PDB entry 5BSV | X-ray diffraction, 1.70 A resolution | chain A

Chain A:
Protein: 4-coumarate--CoA ligase 2
Organism: Nicotiana tabacum
Notes: EC 6.2.1.12
Reference sequence: O24146 (4CL2_TOBAC); residue numbers follow UniProt; this construct covers 1-542
Chain sequence (542 residues; row label = number of the first residue in the row):
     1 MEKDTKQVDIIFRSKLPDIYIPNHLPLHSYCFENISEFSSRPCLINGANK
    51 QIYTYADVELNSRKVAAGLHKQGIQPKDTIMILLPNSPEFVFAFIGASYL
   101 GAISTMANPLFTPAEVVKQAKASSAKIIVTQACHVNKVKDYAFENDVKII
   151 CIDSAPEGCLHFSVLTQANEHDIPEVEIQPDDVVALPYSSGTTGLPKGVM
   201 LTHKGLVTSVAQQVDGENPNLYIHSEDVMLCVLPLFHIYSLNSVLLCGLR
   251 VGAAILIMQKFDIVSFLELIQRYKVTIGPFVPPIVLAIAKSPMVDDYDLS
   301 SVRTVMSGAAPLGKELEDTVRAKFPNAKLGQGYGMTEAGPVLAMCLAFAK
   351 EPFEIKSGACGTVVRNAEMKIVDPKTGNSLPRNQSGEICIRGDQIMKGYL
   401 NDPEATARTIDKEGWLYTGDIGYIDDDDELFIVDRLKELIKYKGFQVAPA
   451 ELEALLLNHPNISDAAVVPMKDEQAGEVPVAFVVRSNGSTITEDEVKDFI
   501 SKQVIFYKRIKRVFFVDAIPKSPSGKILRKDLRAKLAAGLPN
Not modelled in the structure: 1-7, 537-542
Residues lining bound ligands: 4UW (5'-O-[(R)-hydroxy{[(2E)-3-(5-methoxy-4-oxocyclohexa-1,5-dien-1-yl)prop-2-enoyl]oxy}phosphoryl]adenosine): Ser189, Gln213, His237, Ile238, Tyr239, Ser243, Met306, Ser307, Gly308, Ala309, Ala310, Pro311, Gln331, Gly332, Tyr333, Gly334, Met335, Thr336, Glu337, Pro340, Val341, Met344, Cys360, Thr418, Asp420, Ile432, Arg435, Lys437, Leu439, Lys441, Gly444, Gln446

Overview:
Bound to chain A: compound 4UW.
Chain A is 4-coumarate--CoA ligase 2 (Nicotiana tabacum); the structure, Crystal structure of 4-coumarate:CoA
ligase complexed with feruloyl adenylate, was determined by X-ray diffraction, deposited together with 5BSM,
5BSR, 5BST, 5BSU and 5BSW.
